9GE5 - chains L and M of the 18 polymer chains in the assembly; structure by electron microscopy, 3.35 A resolution.

# Chain L
Molecule: Hexasomal DNA strand 2
Sequence (113 nucleotides; row label = number of the first residue in the row; numbers below 1 keep their minus sign (DC-72 is residue -72)):
   -72 CGCTCAATTG GTCGTAGACA GCTCTAGCAC CGCTTAAACG CACGTACGCG CTGTCCCCCG
   -12 CGTTTTAACC GCCAAGGGGA TTACTCCCTA GTCTCCAGGC ACGTGTCAGA TAT

# Chain M
Name: Histone H3.1
Organism: Homo sapiens
UniProtKB: P68431 (H31_HUMAN); residues 42-135 here correspond to UniProt positions 43-136 (UniProt number = residue number + 1)
Sequence (94 residues; each row starts with the number of its first residue):
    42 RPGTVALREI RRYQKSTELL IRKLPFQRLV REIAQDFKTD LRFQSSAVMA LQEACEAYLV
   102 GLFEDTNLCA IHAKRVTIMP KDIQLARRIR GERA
Not modelled in the structure: 42, 134-135
Swiss-Prot annotation at these positions:
  - modified residue: Lys56 (N6,N6,N6-trimethyllysine), Ser57 (Phosphoserine), Lys64 (N6-(2-hydroxyisobutyryl)lysine), Lys79 (N6,N6,N6-trimethyllysine), Thr80 (Phosphothreonine), Ser86 (Phosphoserine), Thr107 (Phosphothreonine), Lys115 (N6-acetyllysine), Lys122 (N6-(2-hydroxyisobutyryl)lysine)

# Interface between chain L and chain M
Pairs across the interface (18):
  DT-65(L) with Arg49(M), salt bridge to the phosphate
  DT-64(L) with Arg49(M), salt bridge to the phosphate
  DG-63(L) with Lys56(M), salt bridge to the phosphate
  DG-2(L) with Lys115(M), salt bridge to the phosphate
  DA7(L) with Met120(M), phosphate contact
  DT8(L) with Gly44(M), phosphate contact; Thr45(M), phosphate contact
  DT9(L) with Gly44(M), phosphate contact; Thr45(M), hydrogen bond to the phosphate; Val46(M), hydrogen bond to the phosphate; Ala47(M), hydrogen bond to the phosphate
  DA17(L) with Arg63(M), phosphate contact; Leu65(M), phosphate contact; Pro66(M), phosphate contact; Arg69(M), salt bridge to the phosphate
  DG18(L) with Arg63(M), phosphate contact; Lys64(M), hydrogen bond to the phosphate; Leu65(M), hydrogen bond to the phosphate

# In short
Chain L and chain M form an interface of 9 and 13 residues respectively, with 5 hydrogen bonds and 5 salt
bridges. Polar pairs include DT9(L)-Thr45(M), DT9(L)-Val46(M) and DT9(L)-Ala47(M).
Here chain L is Hexasomal DNA strand 2 and chain M is Histone H3.1 (Homo sapiens). Entry 9GE5 (CryoEM
structure of the human INO80-Hexasome complex) was determined by electron microscopy.
